PDB entry 5EFW | X-ray diffraction, 2.10 A resolution | chains B and C of the 3 polymer chains in the assembly

# Chain B (and C)
Molecule: Z-dark, a small protein based on the Z domain affibody
Organism: Staphylococcus aureus
Notes: antibody fragment or engineered binder; chain C of this document is another copy of the same molecule, construct and numbering; everything in this record applies to it too
Chain sequence (60 residues; numbered -1 to 58; the number before each row is that of its first residue; numbers below 1 keep their minus sign (Gly-1 is residue -1)):
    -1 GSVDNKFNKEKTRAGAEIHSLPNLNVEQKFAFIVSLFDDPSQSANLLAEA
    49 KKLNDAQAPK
Disordered / not traced: -1 to 3 (chain C: -1 to 9)

# Chain B / chain C interface
Pairs across the interface - 22 pairs, chain B then chain C:
  Glu25(B) with Glu25(C); Phe28(C)
  Gln26(B) with Phe28(C)
  Ala29(B) with Glu25(C); Gln26(C); Ala29(C), hydrophobic
  Ser33(B) with Gln26(C), hydrogen bond; Leu51(C)
  Asp36(B) with Ala54(C); Gln55(C)
  Asp37(B) with Leu51(C); Ala54(C)
  Gln40(B) with Glu47(C), hydrogen bond; Lys50(C)
  Asn43(B) with Glu47(C)
  Leu44(B) with Glu47(C); Leu51(C), hydrophobic
  Glu47(B) with Leu44(C); Glu47(C)
  Leu51(B) with Val32(C), hydrophobic; Asp36(C)
  Ala54(B) with Asp36(C)
Other interface residues (no listed pair), chain B (17 interface residues in all): Phe28, Phe30, Val32, Lys50, Gln55
Other interface residues (no listed pair), chain C (17 interface residues in all): Asn23, Phe30, Ser33, Gln40, Asn43

# In short
The chain B/chain C interface involves 17 residues from each chain; the contacts include 2 hydrogen bonds.
Polar pairs include Ser33(B)-Gln26(C) and Gln40(B)-Glu47(C).
Chain B and chain C are both Z-dark, a small protein based on the Z domain affibody (Staphylococcus aureus);
the structure, Crystal structure of LOV2-Zdk1 - the complex of oat LOV2 and the affibody protein Zdark1, was
determined by X-ray diffraction together with 5DJU from the same study.
